PDB entry 9GGC | electron microscopy, 2.39 A resolution | chains A and T of the 5 polymer chains in the assembly

== Chain A ==
Name: DNA polymerase subunit gamma-1
Organism: Homo sapiens
Notes: EC 2.7.7.7, 3.1.11.-, 4.2.99.-
UniProtKB: P54098 (DPOG1_HUMAN); residue numbers follow UniProt; this construct covers 26-1239
Chain sequence (1221 residues; row label = number of the first residue in the row):
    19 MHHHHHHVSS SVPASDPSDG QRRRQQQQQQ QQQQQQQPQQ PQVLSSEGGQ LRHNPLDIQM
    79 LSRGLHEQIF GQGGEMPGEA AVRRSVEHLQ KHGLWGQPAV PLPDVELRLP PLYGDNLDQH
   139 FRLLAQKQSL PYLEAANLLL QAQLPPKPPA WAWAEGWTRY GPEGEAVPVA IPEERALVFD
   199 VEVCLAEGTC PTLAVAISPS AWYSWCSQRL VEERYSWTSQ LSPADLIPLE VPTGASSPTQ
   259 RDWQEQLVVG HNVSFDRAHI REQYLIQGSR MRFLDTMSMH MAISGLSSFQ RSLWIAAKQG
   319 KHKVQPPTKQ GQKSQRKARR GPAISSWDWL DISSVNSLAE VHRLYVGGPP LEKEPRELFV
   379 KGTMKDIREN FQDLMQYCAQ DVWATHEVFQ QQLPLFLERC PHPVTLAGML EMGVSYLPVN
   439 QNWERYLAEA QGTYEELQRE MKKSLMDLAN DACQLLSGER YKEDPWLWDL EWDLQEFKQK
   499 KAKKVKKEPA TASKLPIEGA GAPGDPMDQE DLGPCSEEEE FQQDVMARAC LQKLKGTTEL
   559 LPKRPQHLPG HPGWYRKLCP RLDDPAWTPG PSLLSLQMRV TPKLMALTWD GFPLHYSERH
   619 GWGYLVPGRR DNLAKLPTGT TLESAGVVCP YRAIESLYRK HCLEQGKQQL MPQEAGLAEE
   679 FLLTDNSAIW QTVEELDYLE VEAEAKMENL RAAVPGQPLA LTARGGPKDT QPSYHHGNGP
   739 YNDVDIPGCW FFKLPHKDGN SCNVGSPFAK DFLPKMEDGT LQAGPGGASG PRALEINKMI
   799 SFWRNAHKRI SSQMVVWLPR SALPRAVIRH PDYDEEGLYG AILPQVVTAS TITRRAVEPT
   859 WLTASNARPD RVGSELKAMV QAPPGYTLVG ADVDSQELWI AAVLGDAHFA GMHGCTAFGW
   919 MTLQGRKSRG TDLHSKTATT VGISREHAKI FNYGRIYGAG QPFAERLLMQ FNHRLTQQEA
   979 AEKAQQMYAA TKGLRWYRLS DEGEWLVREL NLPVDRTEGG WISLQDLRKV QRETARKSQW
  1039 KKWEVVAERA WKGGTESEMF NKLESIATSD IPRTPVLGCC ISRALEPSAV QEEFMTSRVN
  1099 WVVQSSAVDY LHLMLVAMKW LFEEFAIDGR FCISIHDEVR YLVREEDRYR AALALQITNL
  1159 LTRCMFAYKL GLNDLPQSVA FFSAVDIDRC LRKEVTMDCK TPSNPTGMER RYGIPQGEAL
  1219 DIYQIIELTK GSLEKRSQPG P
Unresolved in the structure: 19-66, 249-261, 318-341, 499-531, 630-732, 990-1050, 1234-1239
Sequence notes: initiating methionine (19); expression tag (20-25); engineered mutation Ser848 (Gly in P54098)
Swiss-Prot annotation at these positions:
  - region: Gln43 to Gln55 (Does not contribute to polymerase and exonuclease enzymatic activities), Thr858 to Asn864 (Trigger loop)
  - motif: Val196 to Glu200 (Exo I), Val267 to Arg275 (Exo II), Tyr395 to Thr403 (Exo III), Val887 to Leu896 (Pol A), Arg943 to Gly958 (Pol B), His1134 to Val1141 (Pol C)
  - active site: Asp198 (Exonuclease activity)
  - binding site (DNA): Ser306, Ser593, Lys806, Thr849, Thr1094, Ser1095
  - binding site (RNA): Arg579, His754, Gly763, Lys768, Ser863, Arg869
  - binding site (a 2'-deoxyribonucleoside 5'-triphosphate): Asp890, Val891, Ser893, Glu895, Arg943, Lys947, Tyr951, Asp1135
  - binding site (Mg(2+)): Asp890, Val891, Asp1135
  - site (Critical for replication fidelity and mismatch recognition): Arg853, Gln1102
  - natural variant: Gln55 (Q55QQ; Q55QQQ), Arg227 (R227W: In PEOB1 and MTDPS4B), Arg232 (R232G: In MTDPS4A; R232H: In LS), Leu244 (L244P: In MTDPS4A), Thr251 (T251I: In PEOB1, MTDPS4A and MTDPS4B), Gly268 (G268A: In PEOB1), Arg275 (R275Q: Found in a patient with epileptic encephalopathy, developmental delay and moderate intellectual disability; uncertain significance), His277 (H277L: In PEOB1; uncertain significance), Gly303 (G303R: In MTDPS4A), Leu304 (L304R: In PEOB1 and SANDO; L304SANDO: In PEOB1), Ser305 (S305R: In MTDPS4A), Gln308 (Q308H: In PEOB1), 51 further natural variant entries in UniProt
  - mutagenesis: Asp198 (D198A: Abolishes exonuclease activity; when associated with A-200. Decreases polymerase exonucleolytic proofreading by 30-fold for the T:G mismatch and by 14-fold for the A:A mismatch ...), Glu200 (E200A: Abolishes exonuclease activity; when associated with A-198. Decreases polymerase exonucleolytic proofreading by 30-fold for the T:G mismatch and by 14-fold for the A:A mismatch ...), Asp274 (D274A: Unable to idle at the 5'-end of the nascent DNA strand. Continues DNA synthesis into double-stranded DNA past the 5'-end creating a flap structure that cannot be ligated), Lys498 (K498C: Decreases processive DNA synthesis), Lys499 (K499C: Decreases processive DNA synthesis), Lys501 (K501C: Decreases processive DNA synthesis), Val543 to Leu558 (Markedly decreases the stimulation by POLG2, resulting in impaired processive DNA synthesis), Leu549 (L549N: Decreases processive DNA synthesis), Leu552 (L552N: Decreases processive DNA synthesis), Lys553 (K553N: Decreases processive DNA synthesis), Arg853 (R853A: Abolishes primer DNA extention in the presence of dNTPs. Impairs intrinsic polymerase processivity. Enhances exonuclease activity leading to primer DNA degradation), Asp890 (D890N: Abolishes DNA polymerase activity), 1 further mutagenesis entry in UniProt
Ion coordination: Ca2+: Asp890, Val891, Asp1135 (together with 2'-deoxycytidine-5'-triphosphate)
Small-molecule neighbours: 2'-deoxycytidine-5'-triphosphate (DCP): Arg853, Asp890, Val891, Asp892, Ser893, Gln894, Glu895, His932, Arg943, Lys947, Ile948, Tyr951, Tyr955, Asp1135
Reported in the primary citation:
  - disease-associated variants - R232H, G848S: decreased catalytic activity

== Chain T ==
Molecule: template strand (40-nt DNA)
Sequence (40 nucleotides; numbered 1 to 40; the number before each row is that of its first residue):
     1 TTTTTTTTTT ATCCGGGCTC CTCTAGACTC GACCGCATGC
Unresolved in the structure: 1-13, 34-40

== Interface between chain A and chain T ==
Residue-residue contacts (45; chain A residue first):
  Leu304(A) - DC18(T)  phosphate contact
  Ser305(A) - DG17(T)  hydrogen bond to the phosphate
  Ser305(A) - DC18(T)  phosphate contact
  Ser306(A) - DC18(T)  hydrogen bond to the phosphate
  Arg309(A) - DC18(T)  salt bridge to the phosphate
  Lys498(A) - DC33(T)  salt bridge to the phosphate
  Pro560(A) - DC33(T)  phosphate contact
  Lys561(A) - DA32(T)  sugar contact
  Lys561(A) - DC33(T)  salt bridge to the phosphate
  Ser593(A) - DC23(T)  hydrogen bond to the phosphate
  Gln595(A) - DC23(T)  sugar contact
  Met596(A) - DT24(T)  phosphate contact
  Arg597(A) - DT24(T)  hydrogen bond to the phosphate
  Arg597(A) - DA25(T)  salt bridge to the phosphate
  Asn803(A) - DC21(T)  sugar contact
  Lys806(A) - DC21(T)  phosphate contact
  Arg807(A) - DC20(T)  hydrogen bond to the sugar
  Thr849(A) - DG17(T)  phosphate contact
  Thr849(A) - DC18(T)  phosphate contact
  Ile850(A) - DG17(T)  sugar contact
  Ile850(A) - DC18(T)  phosphate contact
  Arg853(A) - DG16(T)  base contact
  Val855(A) - DC18(T)  phosphate contact
  Val855(A) - DT19(T)  sugar contact
  Pro857(A) - DT19(T)  phosphate contact
  Pro857(A) - DC20(T)  phosphate contact
  Ile948(A) - DG15(T)  base contact
  Tyr951(A) - DG15(T)  base contact
  Gly952(A) - DG15(T)  base contact
  Tyr955(A) - DG15(T)  base contact
  Gly956(A) - DC14(T)  sugar contact
  Gly956(A) - DG15(T)  phosphate contact
  Ala957(A) - DG15(T)  hydrogen bond to the sugar
  Gly958(A) - DG15(T)  hydrogen bond to the phosphate
  Phe961(A) - DG15(T)  base contact
  Met1093(A) - DC14(T)  base contact
  Thr1094(A) - DC14(T)  hydrogen bond to the base
  Thr1094(A) - DG16(T)  sugar contact
  Ser1095(A) - DG16(T)  phosphate contact
  Ser1095(A) - DG17(T)  hydrogen bond to the phosphate
  Asn1098(A) - DG15(T)  base contact
  Asn1098(A) - DG16(T)  sugar contact
  Gln1102(A) - DG16(T)  base contact
  Gln1102(A) - DG17(T)  sugar contact
  His1134(A) - DG17(T)  base contact
Also at the interface, not in a pair above, chain A (40 interface residues in all): Arg562, Glu616, Arg802, His805, Ser848, Thr851, Thr861
Also at the interface, not in a pair above, chain T (14 interface residues in all): DT22

== Overview ==
40 residues of chain A and 14 residues of chain T are in contact; the contacts include 9 hydrogen bonds and 4
salt bridges. Polar contacts include Thr1094(A)-DC14(T), Arg807(A)-DC20(T) and Ala957(A)-DG15(T). Chain A
binds 2'-deoxycytidine-5'-triphosphate. The paper reports that R232H and G848S of chain A reduce catalytic
activity.
Chain A is DNA polymerase subunit gamma-1 (Homo sapiens) and chain T is template strand (40-nt DNA); the
structure, Structure of the G848S mutant of human mitochondrial DNA polymerase gamma, was determined by
electron microscopy, deposited together with 9GGB, 9GGD, 9GGE and 9GGF.
